7ONI - chains C and N of the 4 polymer chains in the assembly; structure by electron microscopy, 3.40 A resolution.

== Chain C ==
Protein: Cullin-5
Source organism: Homo sapiens
UniProtKB: Q93034 (CUL5_HUMAN); residues 1-780 here = UniProt positions 1-780
Sequence (780 residues; numbered 1 to 780; the number before each row is that of its first residue):
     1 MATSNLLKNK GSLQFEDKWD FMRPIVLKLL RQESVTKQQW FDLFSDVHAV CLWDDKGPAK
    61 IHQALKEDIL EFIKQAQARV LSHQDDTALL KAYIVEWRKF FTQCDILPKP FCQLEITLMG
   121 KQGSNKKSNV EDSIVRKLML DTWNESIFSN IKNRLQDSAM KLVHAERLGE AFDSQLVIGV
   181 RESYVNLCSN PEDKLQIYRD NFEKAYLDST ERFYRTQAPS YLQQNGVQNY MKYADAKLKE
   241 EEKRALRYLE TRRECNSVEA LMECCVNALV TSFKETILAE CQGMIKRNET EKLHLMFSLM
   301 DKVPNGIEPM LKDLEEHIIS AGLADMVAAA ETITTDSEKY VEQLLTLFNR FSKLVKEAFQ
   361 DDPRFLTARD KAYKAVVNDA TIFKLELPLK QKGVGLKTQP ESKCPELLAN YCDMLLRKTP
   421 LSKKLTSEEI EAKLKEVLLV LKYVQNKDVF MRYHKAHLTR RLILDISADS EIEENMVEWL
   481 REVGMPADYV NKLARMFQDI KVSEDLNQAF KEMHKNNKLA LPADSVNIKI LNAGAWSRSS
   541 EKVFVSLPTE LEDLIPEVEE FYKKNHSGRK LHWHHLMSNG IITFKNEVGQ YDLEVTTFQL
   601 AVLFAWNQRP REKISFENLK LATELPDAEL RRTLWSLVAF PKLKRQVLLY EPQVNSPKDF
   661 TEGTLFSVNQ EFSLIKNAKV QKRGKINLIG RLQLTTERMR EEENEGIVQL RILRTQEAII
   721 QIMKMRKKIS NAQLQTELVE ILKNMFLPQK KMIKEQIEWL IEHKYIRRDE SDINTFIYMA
Unresolved in the structure: 1-151, 170-173, 189-193, 386-400, 675-679, 780
Curated features (UniProtKB/Swiss-Prot):
  - modified residue: Ser34 (Phosphoserine), Thr210 (Phosphothreonine)
  - cross-link: Lys724 (Glycyl lysine isopeptide (Lys-Gly) (interchain with G-Cter in NEDD8))
  - mutagenesis: Leu52 (L52V: Strongly impaired interaction with HIV-1 Vif protein), Trp53 (W53A: Strongly impaired interaction with HIV-1 Vif protein. Decreased interaction ith SOCS2), Asp55 (D55A: Strongly impaired interaction with HIV-1 Vif protein), Arg460 (R460A: Impaired interaction with ARIH2), Glu617 to Glu624 (Impaired interaction with ARIH2), Arg691 (R691A: Impaired interaction with ARIH2), Leu710 (L710D: Impaired interaction with ARIH2), Glu717 (E717A: Impaired interaction with ARIH2), Lys724 (K724R: Abolished neddylation and interaction with ARIH2)
What the authors report for this chain:
  - conformationally variable residues (domain motion, helix shift, loop rearrangement): Arg691 to Thr695, Glu697 to Met725
  - mutagenesis - K418D/K423D/K676D/K685D, R460A, R691A: decreased catalytic activity with E3 ubiquitin-protein ligase ARIH2
  - post-translational modification sites: Lys724
  - specificity-determining residues: Leu710, Glu717 (proposed by the authors, not directly observed)

== Chain N ==
Protein: NEDD8
Source organism: Homo sapiens
UniProtKB: Q15843 (NEDD8_HUMAN); residue numbers follow UniProt; this construct covers 1-81
Sequence (83 residues; numbered -1 to 81; the number before each row is that of its first residue; numbers below 1 keep their minus sign (Gly-1 is residue -1)):
    -1 GSMLIKVKTL TGKEIEIDIE PTDKVERIKE RVEEKEGIPP QQQRLIYSGK QMNDEKTAAD
    59 YKILGGSVLH LVLALRGGGG LRQ
Unresolved in the structure: -1 to 0, 77-81
Sequence notes: expression tag (-1 to 0)
Curated features (UniProtKB/Swiss-Prot):
  - region: Val70 to Ala72 (Interaction with UBE1C)
  - site (Interaction with UBE1C): Leu8, Ile44
  - modified residue: Gln40 (Microbial infection: Deamidated glutamine), Lys48 (N6-acetyllysine)
  - cross-link: Gly76 (Glycyl lysine isopeptide (Gly-Lys) (interchain with K-? in acceptor proteins))
  - mutagenesis: Thr7 to Thr9 (Decreased interaction with B.pseudomallei Cif protein, leading to decreased deamidation), Lys11 (K11A: Decreased interaction with B.pseudomallei Cif protein, leading to decreased deamidation), Glu31 (E31Q: Decreased interaction with B.pseudomallei Cif protein, leading to slightly decreased deamidation), Gln40 (Q40E: Impaired ability to activate cullin-RING-based E3 ubiquitin-protein ligase complexes), His68 (H68A: Decreased interaction with B.pseudomallei Cif protein, leading to slightly decreased deamidation), Ala72 (A72R: Prevents adenylation by UBE1C)

== Interface between chain C and chain N ==
Pairs across the interface (20):
  Gly706(C) - Gly47(N)
  Leu710(C) - His68(N)
  Leu713(C) - Ile44(N)  hydrophobic
  Arg714(C) - Lys6(N)  hydrogen bond (side chain-backbone)
  Arg714(C) - Thr7(N)  hydrogen bond (side chain-backbone)
  Arg714(C) - Leu8(N)
  Arg714(C) - His68(N)  hydrogen bond
  Arg714(C) - Leu69(N)  hydrogen bond (side chain-backbone)
  Glu717(C) - Leu8(N)
  Glu717(C) - Val70(N)
  Glu717(C) - Leu71(N)  hydrogen bond (side chain-backbone)
  Ile720(C) - Leu73(N)  hydrophobic
  Lys724(C) - Gly76(N)  covalent bond
  Ile741(C) - Leu8(N)  hydrophobic
  Asn744(C) - Thr9(N)
  Met745(C) - Thr7(N)
  Met745(C) - Leu8(N)
  Met745(C) - His68(N)
  Tyr765(C) - Leu73(N)  hydrophobic
  Tyr765(C) - Arg74(N)
Other interface residues (no listed pair), chain C (17 interface residues in all): Glu662, Gln709, Ala718, His763, Lys764, Tyr778
Other interface residues (no listed pair), chain N (16 interface residues in all): Gly10, Ser46, Gly64
Interface features reported in the paper:
  - pairs named by the authors: Leu713(C)-Val70(N)
  - interface residues, chain C: Glu717(C), Ile720(C), Lys724(C), Tyr765(C), Tyr778(C)
  - interface residues, chain N: Lys6(N), Leu8(N), His68(N), Leu73(N), Arg74(N)

== Summary ==
17 residues of chain C face 16 of chain N across their interface; the contacts include 1 covalent bond and 5
hydrogen bonds. Polar pairs include Arg714(C)-Lys6(N), Arg714(C)-Thr7(N) and Arg714(C)-His68(N). The paper
describes a contact between Leu713(C) and Val70(N). From the paper: K418D/K423D/K676D/K685D, R460A and R691A
of chain C reduce catalytic activity with E3 ubiquitin-protein ligase ARIH2; interface residues Glu717(C),
Ile720(C) and Lys6(N) among others.
Chain C is Cullin-5 and chain N is NEDD8, both from Homo sapiens; the structure, Structure of Neddylated CUL5
C-terminal region-RBX2-ARIH2*, was determined by electron microscopy together with 7OD1 from the same study.
